Entry 6ACY (electron microscopy, 3.40 A resolution); this record covers chains A and B of the 3 polymer chains in the assembly.

== Chain A ==
Molecule: VP1
From: Coxsackievirus A10
Reference sequence: A0A1V0FT21 (A0A1V0FT21_9ENTO); residues 1-298 here correspond to UniProt positions 565-862 (UniProt number = residue number + 564)
Chain sequence (298 residues; row label = number of the first residue in the row):
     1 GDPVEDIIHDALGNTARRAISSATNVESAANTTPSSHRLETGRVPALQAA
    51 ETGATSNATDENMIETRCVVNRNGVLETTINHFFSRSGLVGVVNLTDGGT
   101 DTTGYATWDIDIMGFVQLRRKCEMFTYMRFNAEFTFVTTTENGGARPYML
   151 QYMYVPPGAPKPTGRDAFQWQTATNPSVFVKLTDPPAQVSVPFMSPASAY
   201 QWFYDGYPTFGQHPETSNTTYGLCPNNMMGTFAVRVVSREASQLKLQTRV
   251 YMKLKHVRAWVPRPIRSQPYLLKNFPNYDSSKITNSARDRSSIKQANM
Not modelled in the structure: 1-67, 210-217

== Chain B ==
Molecule: VP2
From: Coxsackievirus A10
Reference sequence: A0A1V0FT21 (A0A1V0FT21_9ENTO); residues 1-255 here correspond to UniProt positions 70-324 (UniProt number = residue number + 69)
Chain sequence (255 residues; each row starts with the number of its first residue):
     1 SPSVEACGYSDRVAQLTVGNSSITTQEAANIVLAYGEWPEYCPDTDATAV
    51 DKPTRPDVSVNRFYTLDSKMWQENSTGWYWKFPDVLNKTGVFGQNAQFHY
   101 LYRSGFCLHVQCNASKFHQGALLVAVIPEFVIAGRGSNTKPNEAPHPGFT
   151 TTFPGTTGATFYDPYVLDSGVPLSQALIYPHQWINLRTNNCATVIVPYIN
   201 AVPFDSAINHSNFGLIVIPVSPLKYSSGATTAIPITITIAPLNSEFGGLR
   251 QAVSQ
Not modelled in the structure: 1-29, 50-51, 138-144, 252-255

== Chain A / chain B interface ==
Residue-residue contacts - 66 pairs, chain A then chain B:
  Tyr127(A) - Glu129(B)  hydrogen bond
  Tyr127(A) - Ile199(B)
  Tyr127(A) - Asn200(B)
  Tyr127(A) - Ala201(B)
  Ala197(A) - Val202(B)  hydrophobic
  Ser198(A) - Ala201(B)  hydrogen bond (side chain-backbone)
  Gln201(A) - Asn200(B)  hydrogen bond
  Gln201(A) - Ala201(B)
  Phe203(A) - Glu129(B)
  Tyr204(A) - Glu129(B)
  Tyr204(A) - Val131(B)
  Tyr204(A) - His210(B)
  Asp205(A) - Lys81(B)  salt bridge
  Asp205(A) - Glu129(B)  hydrogen bond (backbone-side chain)
  Asp205(A) - Phe130(B)
  Asp205(A) - Thr152(B)
  Asp205(A) - His210(B)
  Asp205(A) - Ser211(B)  hydrogen bond (backbone-backbone)
  Gly206(A) - Asn209(B)
  Tyr207(A) - Phe149(B)
  Tyr207(A) - Thr152(B)
  Tyr207(A) - Phe153(B)  hydrophobic
  Tyr207(A) - Asn209(B)
  Thr209(A) - Asn209(B)  hydrogen bond (backbone-side chain)
  Asn218(A) - His146(B)
  Thr219(A) - His146(B)
  Tyr221(A) - Val131(B)  hydrophobic
  Tyr221(A) - Ile132(B)
  Tyr221(A) - Thr152(B)  hydrogen bond
  Val261(A) - Tyr35(B)
  Pro262(A) - Ile178(B)  hydrophobic
  Arg263(A) - Pro128(B)  hydrogen bond (side chain-backbone)
  Arg263(A) - Glu129(B)
  Arg263(A) - Ile178(B)
  Arg263(A) - Tyr179(B)  hydrogen bond
  Pro264(A) - Val171(B)  hydrophobic
  Pro264(A) - Gln175(B)
  Pro264(A) - Ile178(B)
  Pro264(A) - Tyr179(B)
  Ile265(A) - Pro172(B)
  Ile265(A) - Gln175(B)  hydrogen bond (backbone-side chain)
  Arg266(A) - Ser169(B)  hydrogen bond (side chain-backbone)
  Arg266(A) - Gly170(B)
  Ser267(A) - Gly170(B)  hydrogen bond (backbone-backbone)
  Ser267(A) - Pro172(B)
  Gln268(A) - Val166(B)
  Gln268(A) - Gly170(B)
  Phe275(A) - His146(B)
  Pro276(A) - Ala133(B)
  Asn277(A) - Ala133(B)
  Asn277(A) - Gly134(B)
  Asn277(A) - Pro145(B)
  Tyr278(A) - Ala133(B)  hydrophobic
  Tyr278(A) - Gly134(B)
  Tyr278(A) - Arg135(B)
  Tyr278(A) - Asp163(B)  hydrogen bond
  Tyr278(A) - Val166(B)  hydrophobic
  Tyr278(A) - Asp168(B)  hydrogen bond
  Tyr278(A) - Ser169(B)
  Tyr278(A) - Gly170(B)
  Asp279(A) - Gly136(B)
  Asp279(A) - Ser137(B)  hydrogen bond (side chain-backbone)
  Ser280(A) - Arg135(B)  hydrogen bond
  Ser280(A) - Gly136(B)
  Ser280(A) - Asp163(B)
  Ser286(A) - Tyr165(B)  hydrogen bond
Other interface residues (no listed pair), chain A (33 interface residues in all): Thr126, Ala199, Leu271, Ile283, Asn285
Other interface residues (no listed pair), chain B (38 interface residues in all): Ile127, Gly148, Ala176

== Summary ==
33 residues of chain A and 38 residues of chain B are in contact, with 17 hydrogen bonds and 1 salt bridge.
Polar pairs include Asp205(A)-Lys81(B), Tyr127(A)-Glu129(B) and Ser198(A)-Ala201(B).
Chain A is VP1 and chain B is VP2, both from Coxsackievirus A10; the structure, The structure of CVA10 virus
A-particle, was determined by electron microscopy (same publication as 6ACU, 6ACW, 6ACZ, 6AD0 and 6AD1).
